PDB entry 9G2A | X-ray diffraction, 2.05 A resolution | chains A and B of the 4 polymer chains in the assembly

== Chain A (and B) ==
Name: Endoribonuclease MazF
Organism: Staphylococcus aureus subsp. aureus N315
Notes: EC 3.1.-.-; chain B of this document is another copy of the same molecule, construct and numbering; everything in this record applies to it too
UniProt: Q7A4G9 (MAZF_STAAN); numbering as in UniProt (aligned over 2-120)
Amino-acid sequence (133 residues; each row starts with the number of its first residue; numbers below 1 keep their minus sign (Met-12 is residue -12)):
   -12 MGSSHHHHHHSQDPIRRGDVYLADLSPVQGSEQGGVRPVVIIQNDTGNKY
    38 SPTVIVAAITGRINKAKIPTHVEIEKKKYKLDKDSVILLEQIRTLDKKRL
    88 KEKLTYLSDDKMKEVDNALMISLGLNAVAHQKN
Not modelled in the structure: -12 to -1, 114-120 (chain B: -12 to 0, 63, 114-120)
Sequence notes: initiating methionine (-12); expression tag (-11 to 1)
Ligand contacts: MPO (3[N-morpholino]propane sulfonic acid): Ser18, Gln20, Gln78

== How chain A and chain B interact ==
Contacting residue pairs - 64 pairs, chain A then chain B:
  Arg4(A) - Leu110(B)  hydrogen bond (side chain-backbone)
  Arg4(A) - Gly111(B)
  Arg4(A) - Leu112(B)
  Ser13(A) - Gln16(B)
  Pro14(A) - Pro14(B)  hydrophobic
  Gln16(A) - Asp11(B)
  Gln16(A) - Ser13(B)
  Gln16(A) - Asp83(B)
  Gln16(A) - Arg86(B)  hydrogen bond
  Gly17(A) - Asp83(B)
  Ser18(A) - Pro39(B)
  Ser18(A) - Thr40(B)
  Ser18(A) - Asp83(B)  hydrogen bond (backbone-side chain)
  Glu19(A) - Thr81(B)
  Glu19(A) - Leu82(B)
  Glu19(A) - Asp83(B)  hydrogen bond (side chain-backbone)
  Glu19(A) - Arg86(B)  salt bridge
  Ile29(A) - Leu110(B)
  Gln30(A) - Ser109(B)
  Asn31(A) - Ile108(B)  hydrogen bond (side chain-backbone)
  Asn31(A) - Ser109(B)  hydrogen bond (backbone-backbone)
  Asn31(A) - Gly111(B)
  Pro39(A) - Ser18(B)
  Thr40(A) - Ser18(B)
  Ile42(A) - Ser109(B)
  Ile42(A) - Leu110(B)  hydrophobic
  Leu76(A) - Ile42(B)
  Glu77(A) - Ile42(B)
  Glu77(A) - Thr81(B)  hydrogen bond (backbone-side chain)
  Gln78(A) - Thr81(B)
  Ile79(A) - Ile42(B)  hydrophobic
  Ile79(A) - Ile79(B)  hydrophobic
  Ile79(A) - Arg80(B)
  Ile79(A) - Thr81(B)  hydrogen bond (backbone-side chain)
  Arg80(A) - Ile79(B)
  Arg80(A) - Arg80(B)
  Thr81(A) - Glu19(B)
  Thr81(A) - Glu77(B)  hydrogen bond (side chain-backbone)
  Thr81(A) - Gln78(B)
  Thr81(A) - Ile79(B)  hydrogen bond (side chain-backbone)
  Leu82(A) - Glu19(B)
  Asp83(A) - Gln16(B)
  Asp83(A) - Gly17(B)
  Asp83(A) - Ser18(B)  hydrogen bond (side chain-backbone)
  Asp83(A) - Glu19(B)  hydrogen bond (backbone-side chain)
  Lys85(A) - Gly17(B)
  Arg86(A) - Gln16(B)  hydrogen bond
  Arg86(A) - Glu19(B)  salt bridge
  Asp103(A) - Leu112(B)
  Met107(A) - Met107(B)  hydrophobic
  Met107(A) - Leu112(B)  hydrophobic
  Ile108(A) - Asn31(B)  hydrogen bond (backbone-side chain)
  Ser109(A) - Gln30(B)
  Ser109(A) - Asn31(B)  hydrogen bond (backbone-backbone)
  Ser109(A) - Ile42(B)
  Leu110(A) - Arg4(B)  hydrogen bond (backbone-side chain)
  Leu110(A) - Ile29(B)
  Leu110(A) - Ile42(B)  hydrophobic
  Leu110(A) - Leu110(B)  hydrophobic
  Gly111(A) - Arg4(B)
  Gly111(A) - Asn31(B)
  Leu112(A) - Asp103(B)
  Leu112(A) - Met107(B)  hydrophobic
  Leu112(A) - Leu112(B)  hydrophobic
Interface residues without a listed pair, chain A (32 interface residues in all): Asp11, Leu106
Interface residues without a listed pair, chain B (31 interface residues in all): Leu76, Leu106

== Overview ==
The interface between chain A and chain B involves 32 residues on one side and 31 on the other, with 16
hydrogen bonds and 2 salt bridges. Among the polar pairs are Glu19(A)-Arg86(B), Arg4(A)-Leu110(B) and
Gln16(A)-Arg86(B). Chain A binds compound MPO.
Chain A and chain B are both Endoribonuclease MazF (Staphylococcus aureus subsp. aureus N315); the structure,
Staphylococcus aureus MazF in complex with nanobody 4, was determined by X-ray diffraction.
